PDB entry 6BNK | X-ray diffraction, 3.20 A resolution | chains C and D of the 4 polymer chains in the assembly

# Chain C
Name: NKT Valpha14 (MOUSE) - 2C12 TCR - Hybrid mouse variable and human constant domains
Source organism: Homo sapiens
Sequence (207 residues; each row starts with the number of its first residue; note: 3 numbers in that range are skipped by the numbering (no residue carries them; nothing is unmodelled there)):
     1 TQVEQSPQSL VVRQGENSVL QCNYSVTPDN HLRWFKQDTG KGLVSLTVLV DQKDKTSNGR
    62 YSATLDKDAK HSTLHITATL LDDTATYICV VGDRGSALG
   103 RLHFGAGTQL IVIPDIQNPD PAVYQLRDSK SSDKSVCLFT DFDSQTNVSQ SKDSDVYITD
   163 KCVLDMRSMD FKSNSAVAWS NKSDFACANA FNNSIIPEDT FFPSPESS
Disordered / not traced: 207-210
Disulfides: C22-C90, C139-C189
Ligand contacts: AGH (n-{(1S,2R,3S)-1-[(alpha-D-galactopyranosyloxy)methyl]-2,3-dihydroxyheptadecyl}hexacosanamide): P28, D29, N30, K68, D94, R95, G96

# Chain D
Name: NKT Vbeta8.2 (MOUSE) - 2C12 TCR - hybrid mouse variable and human constant domains
Source organism: Homo sapiens
Sequence (242 residues; row label = number of the first residue in the row; note: 6 numbers in that range are skipped by the numbering (no residue carries them; nothing is unmodelled there); numbering starts at 0):
     0 MEAAVTQSPR NKVAVTGGKV TLSCNQTNNH NNMYWYRQDT GHGLRLIHYS YGAGSTEKGD
    60 IPDG
    65 YKASRPSQEN FSLILELATP SQTSVYFCAS GDEGYTQY
   108 FGPGTRLLVL EDLKNVFPPE VAVFEPSEAE ISHTQKATLV CLATGFYPDH VELSWWVNGK
   168 EVHSGVCTDP QPLKEQPALN DSRYALSSRL RVSATFWQNP RNHFRCQVQF YGLSENDEWT
   228 QDRAKPVTQI VSAEAWGRAD
Disordered / not traced: 0-1, 247
Disulfides: C23-C92, C148-C213

# Interface between chain C and chain D
Contacting residue pairs (97; chain C residue first):
  N30(C) - Y99(D)
  H31(C) - Y99(D)
  R33(C) - Y99(D)
  R33(C) - T100(D)
  F35(C) - F108(D)  hydrophobic
  Q37(C) - Q37(D)  hydrogen bond
  Q37(C) - F91(D)
  G40(C) - R113(D)  hydrogen bond (backbone-side chain)
  G42(C) - F91(D)
  G42(C) - P110(D)
  L43(C) - L43(D)  hydrophobic
  V48(C) - Y99(D)
  V50(C) - Y99(D)
  R95(C) - Y99(D)
  G96(C) - Y99(D)
  S97(C) - E97(D)
  S97(C) - G98(D)
  S97(C) - Y99(D)
  A98(C) - N31(D)
  A98(C) - Y33(D)
  A98(C) - D96(D)
  A98(C) - E97(D)  hydrogen bond (backbone-backbone)
  A98(C) - G98(D)
  R103(C) - L45(D)
  R103(C) - Y48(D)  hydrogen bond
  R103(C) - D59(D)  salt bridge
  L104(C) - Y35(D)
  L104(C) - Q101(D)
  F106(C) - Y35(D)  hydrophobic
  F106(C) - G42(D)
  F106(C) - L43(D)
  F106(C) - F108(D)  hydrophobic
  G107(C) - G42(D)
  A108(C) - H41(D)
  D122(C) - H140(D)  salt bridge
  D122(C) - T141(D)
  Y126(C) - S134(D)
  Y126(C) - A136(D)
  Y126(C) - E137(D)
  Y126(C) - H140(D)
  Y126(C) - T141(D)
  Q127(C) - S134(D)
  L128(C) - F131(D)
  L128(C) - E132(D)
  L128(C) - P133(D)  hydrophobic
  L128(C) - T145(D)
  L128(C) - V147(D)  hydrophobic
  R129(C) - F131(D)
  R129(C) - E132(D)  hydrogen bond (backbone-backbone)
  D130(C) - V130(D)
  D130(C) - F131(D)
  S131(C) - V130(D)  hydrogen bond (backbone-backbone)
  S131(C) - E132(D)
  S131(C) - E241(D)
  K136(C) - F131(D)
  S137(C) - F131(D)
  V138(C) - F131(D)  hydrophobic
  V138(C) - L149(D)  hydrophobic
  L140(C) - T145(D)
  L140(C) - V147(D)  hydrophobic
  T142(C) - R198(D)  hydrogen bond
  D143(C) - T141(D)
  D143(C) - R198(D)  salt bridge
  Y159(C) - L180(D)  hydrophobic
  Y159(C) - E182(D)  hydrogen bond (side chain-backbone)
  Y159(C) - Q183(D)
  I160(C) - L180(D)
  T161(C) - D176(D)
  T161(C) - L180(D)
  T161(C) - S194(D)
  T161(C) - R196(D)  hydrogen bond
  D162(C) - R196(D)
  C164(C) - C174(D)  disulfide
  C164(C) - T175(D)  hydrogen bond (side chain-backbone)
  C164(C) - R196(D)
  V165(C) - C174(D)  hydrogen bond (backbone-side chain)
  L166(C) - G172(D)
  L166(C) - V173(D)
  L166(C) - C174(D)  hydrophobic
  L166(C) - R198(D)
  D167(C) - S171(D)
  D167(C) - G172(D)  hydrogen bond (backbone-backbone)
  M168(C) - S171(D)
  M168(C) - G172(D)
  M168(C) - R198(D)
  M168(C) - V199(D)
  R169(C) - S171(D)  hydrogen bond (backbone-side chain)
  F173(C) - K143(D)
  S175(C) - R198(D)  hydrogen bond
  S177(C) - R196(D)  hydrogen bond (backbone-side chain)
  V179(C) - V147(D)  hydrophobic
  V179(C) - R196(D)
  W181(C) - L149(D)
  W181(C) - L180(D)  hydrophobic
  W181(C) - A192(D)  hydrophobic
  F203(C) - H140(D)
  P205(C) - A136(D)  hydrophobic
Interface residues without a listed pair, chain C (53 interface residues in all): K41, I89, S170, A178
Interface residues without a listed pair, chain D (55 interface residues in all): G40, A129, L146, T151, K181, S200, A242
Cross-chain cystine bridges: C164(C)-C174(D)

# In short
53 residues of chain C and 55 residues of chain D are in contact; the contacts include 1 disulfide bond, 15
hydrogen bonds and 3 salt bridges. Among the polar pairs are R103(C)-D59(D), D122(C)-H140(D) and
D143(C)-R198(D). Bound to chain C: compound AGH.
Here chain C is NKT Valpha14 (MOUSE) - 2C12 TCR - Hybrid mouse variable and human constant domains and chain D
is NKT Vbeta8.2 (MOUSE) - 2C12 TCR - hybrid mouse variable and human constant domains, both from Homo sapiens.
Entry 6BNK (Crystal structure of TCR-MHC-like molecule) was determined by X-ray diffraction (same publication
as 6BNL).
